6BWG - chain A; structure by X-ray diffraction, 1.99 A resolution.

# Chain A
Molecule: 2-phospho-L-lactate guanylyltransferase
From: Mycobacterium tuberculosis
Notes: EC 2.7.7.68
UniProtKB: P9WP83 (COFC_MYCTU); residue numbers follow UniProt; this construct covers 2-214
Amino-acid sequence (228 residues; row label = number of the first residue in the row; numbers below 1 keep their minus sign (Met-13 is residue -13)):
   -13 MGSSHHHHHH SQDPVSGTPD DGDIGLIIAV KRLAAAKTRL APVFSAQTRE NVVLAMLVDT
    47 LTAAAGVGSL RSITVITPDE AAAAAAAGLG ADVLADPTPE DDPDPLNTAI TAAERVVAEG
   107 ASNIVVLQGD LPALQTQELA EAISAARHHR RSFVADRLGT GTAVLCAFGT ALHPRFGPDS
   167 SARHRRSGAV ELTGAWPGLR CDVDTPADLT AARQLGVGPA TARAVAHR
Disordered / not traced: -13 to 6, 212-214
Construct notes: expression tag (-13 to 1)
UniProt features mapped onto this chain:
  - binding site (phosphoenolpyruvate): Thr148, Gly163, Ser166

# Overview
UniProt lists 3 phosphoenolpyruvate-binding residues.
Chain A is 2-phospho-L-lactate guanylyltransferase (Mycobacterium tuberculosis); the structure, Crystal
structure of native Rv2983 from Mycobacterium tuberculosis, was determined by X-ray diffraction, deposited
together with 6BWH.
